Entry 5TLT (X-ray diffraction, 1.90 A resolution); this record covers chains B and D of the 4 polymer chains in the assembly.

[Chain B]
Protein: Estrogen receptor
Organism: Homo sapiens
Notes: fragment: ligand-binding domain
UniProt: P03372 (ESR1_HUMAN), isoform P03372-3; residues 298-554 here correspond to UniProt positions 125-381 (UniProt number = residue number - 173)
Amino-acid sequence (257 residues; each row starts with the number of its first residue):
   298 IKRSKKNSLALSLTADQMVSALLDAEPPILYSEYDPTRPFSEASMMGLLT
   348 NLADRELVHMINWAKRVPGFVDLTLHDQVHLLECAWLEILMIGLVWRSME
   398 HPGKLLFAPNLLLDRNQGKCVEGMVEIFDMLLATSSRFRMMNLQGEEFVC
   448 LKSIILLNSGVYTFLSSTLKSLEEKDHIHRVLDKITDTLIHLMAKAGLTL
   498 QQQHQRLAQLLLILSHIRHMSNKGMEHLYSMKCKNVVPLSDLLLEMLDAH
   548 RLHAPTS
Not modelled in the structure: 298-304, 461-465, 550-554
Differences from the reference sequence: engineered mutation S537 (Tyr364 in P03372)
Small-molecule neighbours: octane-1 (7ED; 8-{[2,3-bis(4-hydroxyphenyl)pentanoyl]oxy}octyl (2R,3S)-2,3-bis(4-hydroxyphenyl)pentanoate): M343, L346, T347, L349, A350, E353, W383, L384, L387, M388, L391, R394, F404, M421, I424, F425, L428, G521, H524, L525, M528, L540

[Chain D]
Protein: Nuclear receptor coactivator 2
Notes: fragment: Nuclear receptor-interacting peptide
Amino-acid sequence (13 residues; row label = number of the first residue in the row):
   686 KHKILHRLLQDSS
Not modelled in the structure: 686-687, 697-698

[Chain B / chain D interface]
Pairs across the interface (23):
  I358(B) with L690(D), hydrophobic; L693(D), hydrophobic; L694(D), hydrophobic
  K362(B) with L693(D), hydrogen bond (side chain-backbone); L694(D), hydrogen bond (side chain-backbone); D696(D), hydrogen bond (side chain-backbone)
  L372(B) with H691(D); L694(D), hydrophobic; Q695(D)
  Q375(B) with L694(D)
  V376(B) with L690(D); H691(D); L694(D), hydrophobic
  L379(B) with L690(D), hydrophobic; L694(D), hydrophobic
  E380(B) with K688(D), salt bridge; L690(D)
  D538(B) with I689(D)
  L539(B) with I689(D), hydrophobic; L690(D)
  E542(B) with K688(D); I689(D), hydrogen bond (side chain-backbone)
  M543(B) with L690(D), hydrophobic
Interface residues without a listed pair, chain B (12 interface residues in all): F367

[In short]
12 residues of chain B and 8 residues of chain D are in contact, with 4 hydrogen bonds and 1 salt bridge.
Polar contacts include E380(B)-K688(D), K362(B)-L693(D) and K362(B)-L694(D). Bound to chain B: octane-1.
Chain B is Estrogen receptor (Homo sapiens) and chain D is Nuclear receptor coactivator 2; the structure,
Crystal Structure of the ER-alpha Ligand-binding Domain (Y537S) in Complex with octane-1,8-diyl
bis(2,3-bis(4-hydroxyphenyl)pentanoate), was determined by X-ray diffraction (same publication as 5KR9, 5KRA,
5KRC, 5KRF, 5KRH, 5KRI and 43 further entries).
